Entry 2XQV (X-ray diffraction, 1.93 A resolution); this record covers chain A.

[Chain A]
Name: Zinc abc transporter, periplasmic zinc-binding protein
From: Salmonella enterica SUBSP. enterica serovar typhimurium
UniProt: B5N507 (B5N507_SALET); residue numbers follow UniProt; this construct covers 27-314
Amino-acid sequence (288 residues; each row starts with the number of its first residue):
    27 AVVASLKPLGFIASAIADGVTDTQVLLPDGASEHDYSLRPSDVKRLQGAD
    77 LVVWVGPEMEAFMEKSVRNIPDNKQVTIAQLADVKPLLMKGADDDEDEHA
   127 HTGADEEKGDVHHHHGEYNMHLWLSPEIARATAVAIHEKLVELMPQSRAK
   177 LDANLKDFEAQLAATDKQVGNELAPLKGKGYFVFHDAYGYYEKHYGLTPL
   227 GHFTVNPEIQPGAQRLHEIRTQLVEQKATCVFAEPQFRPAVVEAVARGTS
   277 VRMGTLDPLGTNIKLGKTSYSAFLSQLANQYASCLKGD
Not modelled in the structure: 118-139, 314
Disulfide bonds: Cys256-Cys310
Metal / ion sites: Zn2+: Glu59, His140, His147, His211

[Overview]
Glu59, His140, His147 and His211 coordinate Zn2+.
Chain A is Zinc abc transporter, periplasmic zinc-binding protein (Salmonella enterica SUBSP. enterica serovar
typhimurium); the structure, The X-ray structure of the Zn(II) bound ZnuA from Salmonella enterica, was
determined by X-ray diffraction, deposited together with 2XH8 and 2XY4.
